6W2X - chains A and B; structure by electron microscopy, 3.60 A resolution.

Chain A:
Molecule: Gamma-aminobutyric acid type B receptor subunit 1
From: Homo sapiens
UniProtKB: Q9UBS5 (GABR1_HUMAN), isoform Q9UBS5-2; residues 30-844 here = UniProt positions 30-844
Amino-acid sequence (829 residues; each row starts with the number of its first residue):
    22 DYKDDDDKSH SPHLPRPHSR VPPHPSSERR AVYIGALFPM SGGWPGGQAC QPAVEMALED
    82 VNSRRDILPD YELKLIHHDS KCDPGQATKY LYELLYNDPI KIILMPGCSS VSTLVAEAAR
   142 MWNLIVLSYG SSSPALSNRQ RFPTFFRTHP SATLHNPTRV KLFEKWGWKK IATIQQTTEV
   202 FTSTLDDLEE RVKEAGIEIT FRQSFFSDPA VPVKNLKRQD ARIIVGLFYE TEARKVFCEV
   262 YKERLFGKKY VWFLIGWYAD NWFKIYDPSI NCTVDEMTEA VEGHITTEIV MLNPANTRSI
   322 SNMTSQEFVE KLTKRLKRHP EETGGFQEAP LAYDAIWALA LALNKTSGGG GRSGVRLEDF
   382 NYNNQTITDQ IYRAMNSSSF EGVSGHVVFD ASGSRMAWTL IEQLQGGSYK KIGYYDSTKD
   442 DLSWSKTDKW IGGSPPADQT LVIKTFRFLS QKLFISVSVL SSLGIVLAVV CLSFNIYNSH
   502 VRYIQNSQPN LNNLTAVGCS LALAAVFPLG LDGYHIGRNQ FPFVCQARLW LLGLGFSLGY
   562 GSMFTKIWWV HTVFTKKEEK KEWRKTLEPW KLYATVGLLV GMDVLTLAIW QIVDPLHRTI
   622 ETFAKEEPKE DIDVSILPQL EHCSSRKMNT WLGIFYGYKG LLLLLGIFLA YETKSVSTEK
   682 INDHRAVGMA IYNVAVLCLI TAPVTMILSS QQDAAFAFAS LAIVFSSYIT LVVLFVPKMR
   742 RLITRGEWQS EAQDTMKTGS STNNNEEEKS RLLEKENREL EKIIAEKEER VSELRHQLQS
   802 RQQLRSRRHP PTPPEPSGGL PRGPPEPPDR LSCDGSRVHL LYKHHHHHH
Not modelled in the structure: 22-48, 369-376, 577-587, 630-633, 748-850
Disulfide bonds: C103-C129
Glycans and other covalent adducts: N-acetylglucosamine (NAG) linked to N323, N365, N397
Differences from the reference sequence: expression tag (22-29, 845-850)
Bound ions: Mg2+ near G277 (its only coordinating residue here)
Ligand contacts:
  - L9Q ((1S)-2-{[(S)-(2-aminoethoxy)(hydroxy)phosphoryl]oxy}-1-[(octadecanoyloxy)methyl]ethyl (9Z)-octadec-9-enoate): C520, L530, R549, L550, L553, G554, F557, H643, C644, F656, Y657, K660, C699, T702, T706, A720, A723, I724, S727
  - SGG ([(2S)-3-[[(1S)-1-(3,4-dichlorophenyl)ethyl]amino]-2-oxidanyl-propyl]-(phenylmethyl)phosphinic acid): G64, W65, S130, G151, S152, S153, H170, Y250, W278, Q348, E349
What the authors report for this chain:
  - Mg2+ coordination: G277
  - higher-order assembly contacts with a neighbouring Gamma-aminobutyric acid type B receptor subunit 2: E673
  - mutagenesis - R549A, H572A/E673A: increased signaling
  - mutagenesis - L553W: decreased signaling
  - binding site for L9Q: R549, C644
  - binding site for SGG: W65, S130, S153, H170, W278, E349
  - contacts within the chain: C546-C644 (disulfide)

Chain B:
Molecule: Gamma-aminobutyric acid type B receptor subunit 2
From: Homo sapiens
UniProtKB: O75899 (GABR2_HUMAN); residues 42-941 here = UniProt positions 42-941
Amino-acid sequence (908 residues; row label = number of the first residue in the row):
    34 DYKDDDDKWA RGAPRPPPSS PPLSIMGLMP LTKEVAKGSI GRGVLPAVEL AIEQIRNESL
    94 LRPYFLDLRL YDTECDNAKG LKAFYDAIKY GPNHLMVFGG VCPSVTSIIA ESLQGWNLVQ
   154 LSFAATTPVL ADKKKYPYFF RTVPSDNAVN PAILKLLKHY QWKRVGTLTQ DVQRFSEVRN
   214 DLTGVLYGED IEISDTESFS NDPCTSVKKL KGNDVRIILG QFDQNMAAKV FCCAYEENMY
   274 GSKYQWIIPG WYEPSWWEQV HTEANSSRCL RKNLLAAMEG YIGVDFEPLS SKQIKTISGK
   334 TPQQYEREYN NKRSGVGPSK FHGYAYDGIW VIAKTLQRAM ETLHASSRHQ RIQDFNYTDH
   394 TLGRIILNAM NETNFFGVTG QVVFRNGERM GTIKFTQFQD SREVKVGEYN AVADTLEIIN
   454 DTIRFQGSEP PKDKTIILEQ LRKISLPLYS ILSALTILGM IMASAFLFFN IKNRNQKLIK
   514 MSSPYMNNLI ILGGMLSYAS IFLFGLDGSF VSEKTFETLC TVRTWILTVG YTTAFGAMFA
   574 KTWRVHAIFK NVKMKKKIIK DQKLLVIVGG MLLIDLCILI CWQAVDPLRR TVEKYSMEPD
   634 PAGRDISIRP LLEHCENTHM TIWLGIVYAY KGLLMLFGCF LAWETRNVSI PALNDSKYIG
   694 MSVYNVGIMC IIGAAVSFLT RDQPNVQFCI VALVIIFCST ITLCLVFVPK LITLRTNPDA
   754 ATQNRRFQFT QNQKKEDSKT STSVTSVNQA STSRLEGLQS ENHRLRMKIT ELDKDLEEVT
   814 MQLQDTPEKT TYIKQNHYQE LNDILNLGNF TESTDGGKAI LKNHLDQNPQ LQWNTTEPSR
   874 TCKDPIEDIN SPEHIQRRLS LQLPILHHAY LPSIGGVDAS CVSPCVSPTA SPRHRHVPPS
   934 FRVMVSGL
Not modelled in the structure: 34-52, 292-303, 380-384, 585-591, 633-637, 751-941
Disulfide bonds: C108-C135, C237-C266, C553-C648
Glycans and other covalent adducts: N-acetylglucosamine (NAG) linked to N404
Differences from the reference sequence: expression tag (34-41)
Ligand contacts: L9Q ((1S)-2-{[(S)-(2-aminoethoxy)(hydroxy)phosphoryl]oxy}-1-[(octadecanoyloxy)methyl]ethyl (9Z)-octadec-9-enoate): S530, R556, T557, T561, Y564, A567, H647, C648, E649, Y661, K664, M668, C703, G706, A707, S710, Q720, I728, C731
Swiss-Prot annotation at these positions:
  - modified residue: S776 (Phosphoserine), S779 (Phosphoserine), T819 (Phosphothreonine), S884 (Phosphoserine), S893 (Phosphoserine), S913 (Phosphoserine), S916 (Phosphoserine), S920 (Phosphoserine), S924 (Phosphoserine)
  - glycosylation (N-linked (GlcNAc...) asparagine): N90, N298, N389, N404, N453
  - natural variant: A567 (A567T: In NDPLHS), G693 (G693W: In DEE59; uncertain significance), S695 (S695I: In DEE59), I705 (I705N: In DEE59), A707 (A707T: In NDPLHS)
  - mutagenesis: Y118 (Y118A: Impairs interaction with GABBR1. Decreases signaling via G-proteins)
What the authors report for this chain:
  - higher-order assembly contacts with a neighbouring Gamma-aminobutyric acid type B receptor subunit 1: H579
  - mutagenesis - R556A, H579A, E677A: increased signaling
  - mutagenesis - H579A/E677A: increased signaling in response to expressed without GABAB1
  - mutagenesis - L560W: decreased signaling
  - binding site for L9Q: R556

How chain A and chain B interact:
Residue-residue contacts (12; chain A residue first):
  G106(A) - E144(B)
  T109(A) - Y118(B)  hydrogen bond
  T109(A) - S145(B)
  Y113(A) - Y118(B)  hydrophobic
  Y117(A) - K115(B)
  Y117(A) - Y118(B)  hydrophobic
  Y117(A) - D119(B)  hydrogen bond
  N118(A) - K122(B)
  E138(A) - A111(B)
  R141(A) - A111(B)
  M142(A) - A111(B)  hydrophobic
  E673(A) - H579(B)  salt bridge
Also at the interface, not in a pair above, chain A (16 interface residues in all): P105, K110, L112, A139, W143, T576, F669
Also at the interface, not in a pair above, chain B (16 interface residues in all): N110, L114, I121, W149, F582, F670, F673, L674
From the paper, about this interface:
  - interface residues, chain A: E673(A)
  - interface residues, chain B: H579(B)

Overview:
Chain A and chain B each contribute 16 residues to their interface; the contacts include 2 hydrogen bonds and
1 salt bridge. Polar pairs include E673(A)-H579(B), T109(A)-Y118(B) and Y117(A)-D119(B). From the paper: a
binding site for SGG at W65(A), S130(A) and S153(A) among others; R556A, H579A and E677A of chain B increase
signaling; 8 substitutions were tested in all.
Chain A is Gamma-aminobutyric acid type B receptor subunit 1 and chain B is Gamma-aminobutyric acid type B
receptor subunit 2, both from Homo sapiens; the structure, CryoEM Structure of Inactive GABAB Heterodimer, was
determined by electron microscopy, deposited together with 6W2Y.
